PDB entry 8T65 | X-ray diffraction, 2.09 A resolution | chains A and C of the 3 polymer chains in the assembly

[Chain A]
Name: Cam1
From: Nitrosococcus halophilus Nc 4
Reference sequence: D5BXZ3 (D5BXZ3_NITHN); residues 42-206 here = UniProt positions 42-206
Sequence (166 residues; row label = number of the first residue in the row):
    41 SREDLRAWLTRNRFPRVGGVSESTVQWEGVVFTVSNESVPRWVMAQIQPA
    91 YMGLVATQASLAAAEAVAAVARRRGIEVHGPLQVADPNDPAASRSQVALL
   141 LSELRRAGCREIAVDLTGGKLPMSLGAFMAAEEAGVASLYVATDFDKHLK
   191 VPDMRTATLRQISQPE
Disordered / not traced: 41-51
Construct notes: expression tag (41)
Reported in the primary citation:
  - binding site for the 4-nt RNA strand (chain C): Ser-75, Asn-76, Val-79, Thr-97, Lys-160, Tyr-180, Thr-183, Phe-185, Leu-189, Pro-192, Met-194
  - mutagenesis - S75A/N76A (Kd 4.0 uM), V79A/P192A/M194A (Kd 2.1 uM), T97A (Kd 3.74 uM), Y180A/T183A (Kd 4.5 uM): decreased binding to the 4-nt RNA strand (chain C)
  - mutagenesis - K160A/F185A/L189A: abolished binding to the 4-nt RNA strand (chain C)

[Chain C]
Molecule: 4-nt RNA strand
Sequence (4 nucleotides; each row starts with the number of its first residue):
     4 A
     1 AAA

[Chain A / chain C interface]
Residue-residue contacts (22):
  Phe-54(A) / A4(C)  base contact
  Val-74(A) / A3(C)  base contact
  Ser-75(A) / A3(C)  hydrogen bond to the phosphate
  Ser-75(A) / A4(C)  hydrogen bond to the phosphate
  Asn-76(A) / A4(C)  hydrogen bond to the phosphate
  Val-79(A) / A4(C)  base contact
  Thr-97(A) / A3(C)  hydrogen bond to the base
  Ala-99(A) / A3(C)  base contact
  Ser-100(A) / A3(C)  base contact
  Pro-127(A) / A3(C)  base contact
  Thr-157(A) / A4(C)  sugar contact
  Gly-159(A) / A3(C)  sugar contact
  Lys-160(A) / A3(C)  hydrogen bond to the sugar
  Leu-161(A) / A3(C)  hydrogen bond to the phosphate
  Tyr-180(A) / A1(C)  hydrogen bond to the phosphate
  Tyr-180(A) / A4(C)  phosphate contact
  Thr-183(A) / A4(C)  base contact
  Phe-185(A) / A1(C)  base contact
  Phe-185(A) / A4(C)  sugar contact
  Leu-189(A) / A1(C)  hydrogen bond to the sugar
  Pro-192(A) / A4(C)  base contact
  Met-194(A) / A4(C)  base contact
Also at the interface, not in a pair above, chain A (23 interface residues in all): Gly-158, Pro-162, Met-163, Val-181
Also at the interface, not in a pair above, chain C (4 interface residues in all): A2

[Summary]
The interface between chain A and chain C involves 23 residues on one side and 4 on the other; the contacts
include 8 hydrogen bonds. Polar pairs include Thr-97(A)/A3(C), Lys-160(A)/A3(C) and Leu-189(A)/A1(C). The
paper reports a binding site for the 4-nt RNA strand (chain C) at Ser-75(A), Asn-76(A) and Val-79(A) among
others; S75A/N76A, V79A/P192A/M194A and T97A of chain A, among others, reduce binding to the 4-nt RNA strand
(chain C); 5 substitutions were tested in all.
Here chain A is Cam1 (Nitrosococcus halophilus Nc 4) and chain C is a 4-nt RNA strand. Entry 8T65 (cA4 bound
Cam1) was determined by X-ray diffraction together with 8T64 and 8T66 from the same study.
